1F5O - chains A and B; structure by X-ray diffraction, 2.90 A resolution.

# Chain A (and B)
Molecule: Hemoglobin V
Organism: Petromyzon marinus
Notes: chain B of this document is another copy of the same molecule, construct and numbering; everything in this record applies to it too
UniProt: P02208 (GLB5_PETMA); residues 1-149 here correspond to UniProt positions 2-150 (UniProt number = residue number + 1)
Chain sequence (149 residues; numbered 1 to 149; the number before each row is that of its first residue):
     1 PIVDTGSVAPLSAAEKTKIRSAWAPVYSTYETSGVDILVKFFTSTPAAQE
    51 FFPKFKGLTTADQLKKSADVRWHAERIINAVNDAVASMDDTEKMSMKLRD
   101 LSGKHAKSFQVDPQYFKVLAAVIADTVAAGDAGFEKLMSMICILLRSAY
Bound ions: heme Fe near His-105 (its only coordinating residue here)
Residues lining bound ligands: heme (HEM): Phe-41, Ala-48, Phe-51, Phe-52, Lys-54, His-73, Arg-76, Ile-77, Ala-80, Val-81, Leu-101, Lys-104, His-105, Phe-109, Val-111, Tyr-115, Phe-116, Leu-119, Ile-123, Ile-141, Leu-145
Curated features (UniProtKB/Swiss-Prot):
  - binding site (heme b): His-73, His-105

# Chain A / chain B interface
Residue-residue contacts (23; chain A residue first):
  Tyr-27(A) with Ala-68(B), hydrophobic
  Ser-28(A) with Arg-71(B), hydrogen bond (backbone-side chain)
  Tyr-30(A) with Ala-68(B); Arg-71(B); Trp-72(B), hydrogen bond (side chain-backbone); Glu-75(B), hydrogen bond
  Glu-31(A) with Arg-71(B), salt bridge; Glu-75(B)
  Ala-68(A) with Tyr-30(B)
  Arg-71(A) with Ser-28(B), hydrogen bond (side chain-backbone); Tyr-30(B); Glu-31(B), salt bridge
  Trp-72(A) with Tyr-30(B), hydrogen bond (backbone-side chain); Trp-72(B), hydrophobic; Glu-75(B); Arg-76(B); Asn-79(B), hydrogen bond
  Glu-75(A) with Tyr-30(B), hydrogen bond; Glu-31(B); Trp-72(B); Glu-75(B)
  Arg-76(A) with Trp-72(B)
  Asn-79(A) with Trp-72(B)
Also at the interface, not in a pair above, chain A (11 interface residues in all): Thr-29
Also at the interface, not in a pair above, chain B (11 interface residues in all): Tyr-27, Thr-29

# In short
The chain A/chain B interface involves 11 residues from each chain; the contacts include 7 hydrogen bonds and
2 salt bridges. Polar contacts include Glu-31(A)/Arg-71(B), Ser-28(A)/Arg-71(B) and Tyr-30(A)/Trp-72(B). Bound
to chain A: heme.
Chain A and chain B are both Hemoglobin V (Petromyzon marinus); the structure, 2.9 angstrom crystal structure
of deoxygenated lamprey hemoglobin V in the space group p2(1)2(1)2(1), was determined by X-ray diffraction
together with 1F5P from the same study.
